PDB entry 9EK3 | electron microscopy, 8.00 A resolution (low resolution: residue-level contacts below are approximate; hydrogen-bond / salt-bridge calls are withheld) | chains H and I of the 39 polymer chains in the assembly

== Chain H (and I) ==
Molecule: Matrix protein p17
From: Human immunodeficiency virus type 1
Notes: chain I of this document is another copy of the same molecule, construct and numbering; everything in this record applies to it too
UniProt: P12497 (POL_HV1N5); residues 1-115 here correspond to UniProt positions 2-116 (UniProt number = residue number + 1)
Amino-acid sequence (115 residues; numbered 1 to 115; the number before each row is that of its first residue):
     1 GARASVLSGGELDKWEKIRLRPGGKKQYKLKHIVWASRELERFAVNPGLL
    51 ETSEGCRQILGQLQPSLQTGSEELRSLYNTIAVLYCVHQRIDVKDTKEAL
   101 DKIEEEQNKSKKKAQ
Swiss-Prot annotation at these positions:
  - region: Val6 to Leu30 (Interaction with Gp41), Leu7 to Arg42 (Interaction with host CALM1), Glu11 to Ile18 (Interaction with host AP3D1), Asp13 to His32 (Interaction with membrane phosphatidylinositol 4,5-bisphosphate and RNA), Glu72 to Ser76 (Interaction with membrane phosphatidylinositol 4,5-bisphosphate)
  - motif: Trp15 to Arg21 (Nuclear export signal), Lys25 to Lys31 (Nuclear localization signal)
  - lipidation: Gly1 (N-myristoyl glycine)
Covalent attachments: myristic acid (MYR) linked to Gly1
Reported in the primary citation:
  - binding site for myristic acid: Arg38 (from molecular simulation)
  - mutagenesis - R19A, E41A, E51A: unchanged growth
  - mutagenesis - R19L: unchanged growth (citing earlier work)
  - mutagenesis - L20K: increased binding to membrane (citing earlier work)

== How chain H and chain I interact ==
Contacting residue pairs (10; chain H residue first):
  Gln68(H) - Asn46(I)
  Gln68(H) - Leu49(I)
  Thr69(H) - Val45(I)
  Thr69(H) - Asn46(I)
  Thr69(H) - Leu49(I)
  Thr69(H) - Gln62(I)
  Gly70(H) - Ala44(I)
  Gly70(H) - Asn46(I)
  Ser71(H) - Ala44(I)
  Ser71(H) - Asn46(I)
Also at the interface, not in a pair above, chain H (5 interface residues in all): Arg75

== Overview ==
Chain H and chain I each contribute 5 residues to their interface. Myristic acid is covalently linked to
Gly1(H). The paper reports a binding site for myristic acid at Arg38(H); L20K of chain H increases binding to
membrane; 5 substitutions were tested in all.
Both chains are Matrix protein p17 (Human immunodeficiency virus type 1). Entry 9EK3 (HIV-1 immature WT matrix
protein p17 lattice) was determined by electron microscopy together with 9EK1 and 9EK2 from the same study.
